Entry 7U32 (electron microscopy, 3.46 A resolution); this record covers chains A and W of the 20 polymer chains in the assembly.

Chain A:
Name: Integrase
Source organism: Visna/maedi virus EV1 KV1772
Notes: EC 2.7.7.-, 3.1.-.-
UniProt: P35956 (POL_VILVK); residues 1-281 here correspond to UniProt positions 1226-1506 (UniProt number = residue number + 1225)
Sequence (281 residues; numbered 1 to 281; the number before each row is that of its first residue):
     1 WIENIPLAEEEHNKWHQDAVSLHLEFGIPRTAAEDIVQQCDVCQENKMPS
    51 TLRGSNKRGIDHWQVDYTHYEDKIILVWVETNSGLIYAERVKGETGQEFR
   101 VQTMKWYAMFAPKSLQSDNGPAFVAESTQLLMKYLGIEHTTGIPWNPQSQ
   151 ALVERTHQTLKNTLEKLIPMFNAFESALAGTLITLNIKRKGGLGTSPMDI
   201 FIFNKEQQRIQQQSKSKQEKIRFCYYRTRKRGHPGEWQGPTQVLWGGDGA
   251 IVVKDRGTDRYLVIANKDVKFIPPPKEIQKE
Unresolved in the structure: 277-281
UniProt features mapped onto this chain:
  - zinc finger: Glu3 to Gln44 (Integrase-type)
  - DNA-binding region: Arg222 to Pro274 (Integrase-type)
  - binding site (Zn(2+)): His12, His16, Cys40, Cys43
  - binding site (Mg(2+)): Asp66, Asp118, Glu154
Metal / ion sites: Zn2+: His12, His16, Cys40, Cys43; Ca2+: Asp66, Glu154
From the paper describing this entry:
  - catalytic residues: Asp66, Asp118, Glu154
  - binding site for DNA ev272 (chain W): Arg231
  - Zn2+ coordination: His12
  - self-association interface (contacts with another copy of this molecule): Phe223, Tyr225, Trp245, Val252, Tyr261, Val263, Ile272
  - mutagenesis - E154Q, Y225A, W245E, W245L, V252A, V252D, I272E: abolished catalytic activity
  - mutagenesis - F223A, R231E, Y261A, Y261E, V263E: decreased catalytic activity
  - specificity-determining residues: Trp145, Arg231 (proposed by the authors, not directly observed)

Chain W:
Molecule: DNA ev272
Sequence (27 nucleotides; each row starts with the number of its first residue; numbers below 1 keep their minus sign (DC-7 is residue -7)):
    -7 CCGTGCAACACCGGAGCGGATCTCGCA
Unresolved in the structure: -7 to 4

Interface between chain A and chain W:
Residue-residue contacts (8):
  Arg30(A) - DC9(W)  phosphate contact
  Thr31(A) - DC9(W)  phosphate contact
  Thr51(A) - DT15(W)  sugar contact
  Arg53(A) - DT15(W)  hydrogen bond to the phosphate
  Arg53(A) - DC16(W)  salt bridge to the phosphate
  Arg231(A) - DG6(W)  salt bridge to the phosphate
  His233(A) - DG5(W)  hydrogen bond to the phosphate
  His233(A) - DG6(W)  salt bridge to the phosphate
Also at the interface, not in a pair above, chain A (7 interface residues in all): Met48
Also at the interface, not in a pair above, chain W (8 interface residues in all): DG8, DG10, DC14

In short:
7 residues of chain A and 8 residues of chain W are in contact, with 2 hydrogen bonds and 3 salt bridges.
Among the polar pairs are Arg53(A)-DT15(W), His233(A)-DG5(W) and Arg53(A)-DC16(W). The paper reports catalytic
residues Asp66(A), Asp118(A) and Glu154(A); E154Q, Y225A and W245E of chain A, among others, abolish catalytic
activity; 12 substitutions were tested in all.
Here chain A is Integrase (Visna/maedi virus EV1 KV1772) and chain W is DNA ev272. Entry 7U32 (MVV cleaved
synaptic complex (CSC) intasome at 3.4 A resolution) was determined by electron microscopy together with 7Z1Z
from the same study.
